8BR2 - chains B and H of the 8 polymer chains in the assembly; structure by electron microscopy, 2.90 A resolution.

# Chain B
Molecule: DNA repair protein RAD51 homolog 1
Organism: Homo sapiens
Reference sequence: Q06609 (RAD51_HUMAN); numbering as in UniProt (aligned over 1-339)
Chain sequence (339 residues; row label = number of the first residue in the row):
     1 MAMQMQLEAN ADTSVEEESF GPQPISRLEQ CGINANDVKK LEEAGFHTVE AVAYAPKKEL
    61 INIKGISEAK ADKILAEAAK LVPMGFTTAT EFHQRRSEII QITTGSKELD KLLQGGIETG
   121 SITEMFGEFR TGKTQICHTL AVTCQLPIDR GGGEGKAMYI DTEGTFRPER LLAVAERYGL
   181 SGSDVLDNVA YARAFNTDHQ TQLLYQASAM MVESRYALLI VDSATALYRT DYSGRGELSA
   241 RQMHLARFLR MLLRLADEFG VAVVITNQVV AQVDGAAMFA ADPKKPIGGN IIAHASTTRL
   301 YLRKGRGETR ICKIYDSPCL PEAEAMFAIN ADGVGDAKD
Unresolved in the structure: 1-20, 275-282
Metal / ion sites: Ca2+ site 1: Thr134, Glu163 (together with ATP); Ca2+ site 2: Ala293, His294, Ser296, Asp316 (together with ATP)
Residues lining bound ligands:
  - ATP (adenosine-5'-triphosphate), molecule 1: Glu128, Phe129, Arg130, Thr131, Gly132, Lys133, Thr134, Gln135, Glu163, Arg170, Arg310, Ile329, Asn330, Ala331
  - ATP, molecule 2: Ala293, His294, Ser296, Asp316, Ser317, Pro318, Cys319, Leu320, Pro321, Glu322
From the paper describing this entry:
  - binding site for ATP: His294

# Chain H
Molecule: 20-nt DNA strand
Sequence (20 nucleotides; row label = number of the first residue in the row):
     1 GCGAGCTCGA TGCACCTCCA

# Chain B / chain H interface
Pairs across the interface (7; chain B residue first):
  Arg235(B) with DT7(H), sugar contact; DC8(H), hydrogen bond to the phosphate
  Gly236(B) with DC8(H), phosphate contact; DG9(H), sugar contact
  Ser239(B) with DG9(H), hydrogen bond to the base
  Val273(B) with DG5(H), base contact
  Asp274(B) with DA4(H), base contact

# Overview
Chain B and chain H each contribute 5 residues to their interface; the contacts include 2 hydrogen bonds.
Polar contacts include Ser239(B)-DG9(H) and Arg235(B)-DC8(H). Bound to chain B: ATP. The Ca2+ site 1 is built
by Thr134(B) and Glu163(B). From the paper: a binding site for ATP at His294(B).
Here chain B is DNA repair protein RAD51 homolog 1 (Homo sapiens) and chain H is a 20-nt DNA strand. Entry
8BR2 (CryoEM structure of the post-synaptic RAD51 nucleoprotein filament in the presence of ATP and Ca2+) was
determined by electron microscopy together with 8BQ2 and 8BSC from the same study.
